PDB entry 2Q6D | X-ray diffraction, 2.35 A resolution | chains A and B

[Chain A (and B)]
Protein: Infectious bronchitis virus (IBV) main protease
Organism: Infectious bronchitis virus
Notes: EC 3.4.22.-; chain B of this document is another copy of the same molecule, construct and numbering; everything in this record applies to it too
UniProtKB: Q3Y5H1 (Q3Y5H1_9CORO); residue numbers follow UniProt; this construct covers 1-307
Chain sequence (309 residues; numbered -1 to 307; the number before each row is that of its first residue; numbers below 1 keep their minus sign (Gly-1 is residue -1)):
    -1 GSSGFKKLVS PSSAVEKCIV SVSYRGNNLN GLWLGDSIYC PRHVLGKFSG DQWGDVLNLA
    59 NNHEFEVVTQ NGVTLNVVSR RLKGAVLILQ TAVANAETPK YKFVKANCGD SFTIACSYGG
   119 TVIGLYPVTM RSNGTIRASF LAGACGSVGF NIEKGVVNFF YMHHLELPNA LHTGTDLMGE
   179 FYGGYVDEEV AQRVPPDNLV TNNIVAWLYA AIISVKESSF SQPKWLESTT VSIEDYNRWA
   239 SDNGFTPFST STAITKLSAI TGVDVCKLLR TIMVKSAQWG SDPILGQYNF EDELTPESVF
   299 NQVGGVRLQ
Unresolved in the structure: -1 to 0, 214-218, 302-307 (chain B: -1, 307)
Differences from the reference sequence: expression tag (-1 to 0)

[How chain A and chain B interact]
Contacting residue pairs (71):
  Ser1(A) with Arg135(B)
  Gly2(A) with Ala136(B); Ser137(B), hydrogen bond (backbone-side chain)
  Lys4(A) with Tyr124(B); Pro125(B), hydrogen bond (side chain-backbone); Arg135(B); Ser137(B)
  Leu6(A) with Leu123(B); Tyr124(B), hydrophobic
  Val7(A) with Gly122(B); Leu123(B), hydrogen bond (backbone-backbone)
  Ser8(A) with Leu123(B)
  Pro9(A) with Ser10(B); Glu14(B); Val120(B); Ile121(B); Gly122(B); Leu123(B), hydrophobic
  Ser10(A) with Pro9(B); Ser10(B), hydrogen bond (backbone-side chain); Ser11(B); Glu14(B)
  Ser11(A) with Ser11(B); Glu14(B), hydrogen bond
  Glu14(A) with Pro9(B); Ser10(B); Ser11(B), hydrogen bond (side chain-backbone)
  Val120(A) with Pro9(B)
  Ile121(A) with Pro9(B)
  Gly122(A) with Val7(B); Pro9(B)
  Leu123(A) with Leu6(B); Val7(B), hydrogen bond (backbone-backbone); Ser8(B); Pro9(B), hydrophobic; Leu123(B), hydrophobic
  Tyr124(A) with Leu6(B), hydrophobic
  Pro125(A) with Lys4(B), hydrogen bond (backbone-side chain)
  Arg135(A) with Ser0(B), hydrogen bond; Ser1(B); Lys4(B), hydrogen bond (backbone-side chain)
  Ala136(A) with Gly2(B); Lys4(B)
  Ser137(A) with Gly2(B); Lys4(B); Gln300(B), hydrogen bond
  Phe138(A) with Gly2(B), hydrogen bond (backbone-backbone); Phe3(B), hydrophobic; Glu215(B); Gln300(B); Gly303(B); Val304(B), hydrophobic
  Leu139(A) with Asn299(B); Gln300(B)
  Glu164(A) with Arg305(B), salt bridge
  Leu165(A) with Arg305(B)
  Pro166(A) with Glu215(B); Arg305(B)
  Asn167(A) with Glu215(B), hydrogen bond (backbone-side chain); Ser216(B), hydrogen bond
  Ala168(A) with Gly2(B)
  Gly284(A) with Asn287(B), hydrogen bond (backbone-side chain)
  Gln285(A) with Asn287(B)
  Tyr286(A) with Tyr286(B); Asn287(B)
  Asn287(A) with Gly284(B); Gln285(B); Asn287(B)
  Asn299(A) with Leu139(B)
  Gln300(A) with Ser137(B), hydrogen bond; Leu139(B)
Other interface residues (no listed pair), chain A (37 interface residues in all): Lys5, Lys15, Val126, Glu291, Val301
Other interface residues (no listed pair), chain B (36 interface residues in all): Lys15, Ala168, Ser212

[Summary]
Chain A and chain B form an interface of 37 and 36 residues respectively, with 16 hydrogen bonds and 1 salt
bridge. Polar contacts include Glu164(A)-Arg305(B), Gly2(A)-Ser137(B) and Lys4(A)-Pro125(B).
Both chains are Infectious bronchitis virus (IBV) main protease (Infectious bronchitis virus). Entry 2Q6D
(Crystal structure of infectious bronchitis virus (IBV) main protease) was determined by X-ray diffraction
together with 2Q6F and 2Q6G from the same study.
